PDB entry 7RSJ | X-ray diffraction, 1.88 A resolution | chain A

== Chain A ==
Molecule: Phosphatidylinositol 3-kinase catalytic subunit type 3
Source organism: Homo sapiens
Notes: EC 2.7.1.137
UniProtKB: Q8NEB9 (PK3C3_HUMAN); residues 282-879 here = UniProt positions 282-879
Chain sequence (612 residues; numbered 268 to 879; the number before each row is that of its first residue):
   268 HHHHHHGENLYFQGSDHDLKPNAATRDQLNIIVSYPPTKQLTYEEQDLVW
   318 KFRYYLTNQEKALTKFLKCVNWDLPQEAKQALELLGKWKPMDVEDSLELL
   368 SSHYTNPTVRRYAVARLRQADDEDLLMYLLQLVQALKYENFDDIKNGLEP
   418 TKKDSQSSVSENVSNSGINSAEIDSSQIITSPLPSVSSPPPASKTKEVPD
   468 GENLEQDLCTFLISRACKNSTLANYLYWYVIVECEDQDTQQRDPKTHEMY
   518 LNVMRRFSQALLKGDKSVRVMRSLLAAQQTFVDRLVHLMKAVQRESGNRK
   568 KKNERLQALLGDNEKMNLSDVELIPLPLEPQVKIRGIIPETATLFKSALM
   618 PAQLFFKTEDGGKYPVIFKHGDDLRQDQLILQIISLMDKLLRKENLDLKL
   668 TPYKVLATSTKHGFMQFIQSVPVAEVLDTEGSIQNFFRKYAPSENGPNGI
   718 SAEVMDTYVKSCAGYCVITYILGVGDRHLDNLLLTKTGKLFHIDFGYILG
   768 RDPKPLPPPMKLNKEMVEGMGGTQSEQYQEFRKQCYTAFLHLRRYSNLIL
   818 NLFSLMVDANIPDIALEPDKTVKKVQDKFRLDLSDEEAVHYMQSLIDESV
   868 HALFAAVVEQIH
Unresolved in the structure: 268-286, 418-438, 452-471, 873-879
Construct notes: expression tag (268-281)
Metal / ion sites: Na+: I605, T608
Ligand contacts: 7IH (N-{4-[(7R,8R)-4-oxo-7-(propan-2-yl)-4,5,6,7-tetrahydropyrazolo[1,5-a]pyrazin-2-yl]pyridin-2-yl}cyclopropanecarboxamide): F612, S614, P618, I634, K636, D644, Y670, M682, Q683, F684, I685, Q686, S687, V688, P689, L750, I760, D761
Swiss-Prot annotation at these positions:
  - region: L611 to M617 (G-loop), G740 to N748 (Catalytic loop), H759 to N780 (Activation loop)
  - modified residue: S282 (Phosphoserine)

== Summary ==
Chain A binds compound 7IH. I605 and T608 form the Na+ site.
Chain A is Phosphatidylinositol 3-kinase catalytic subunit type 3 (Homo sapiens); the structure, Structure of
the VPS34 kinase domain with compound 14, was determined by X-ray diffraction, deposited together with 7RSP
and 7RSV.
